4UE7 - chains H and L of the 3 polymer chains in the assembly; structure by X-ray diffraction, 1.13 A resolution.

Chain H:
Name: Thrombin heavy chain
Source organism: Homo sapiens
Notes: EC 3.4.21.5; fragment: thrombin heavy chain
UniProt: P00734 (THRB_HUMAN); the construct lacks a stretch of the UniProt sequence and is renumbered around it, so the offset changes along the chain: 16-36 = UniProt 364-384; 37-60 = UniProt 386-409; 61-77 = UniProt 419-435; 78-97 = UniProt 437-456; 7 more segments
Amino-acid sequence (258 residues; row label = number of the first residue in the row; note: 3 numbers in that range are skipped by the numbering (no residue carries them; nothing is unmodelled there); a row labelled like 60A-60I holds insertion residues (60A, then the next letters in order)):
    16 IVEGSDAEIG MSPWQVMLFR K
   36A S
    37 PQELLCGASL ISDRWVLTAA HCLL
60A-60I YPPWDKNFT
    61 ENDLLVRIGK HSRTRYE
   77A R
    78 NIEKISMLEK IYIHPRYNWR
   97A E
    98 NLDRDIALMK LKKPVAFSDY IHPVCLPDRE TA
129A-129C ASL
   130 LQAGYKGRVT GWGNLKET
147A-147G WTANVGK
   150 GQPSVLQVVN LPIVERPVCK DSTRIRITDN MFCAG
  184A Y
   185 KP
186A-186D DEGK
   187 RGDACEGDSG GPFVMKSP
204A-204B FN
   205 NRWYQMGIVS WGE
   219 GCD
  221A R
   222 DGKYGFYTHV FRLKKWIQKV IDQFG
Disordered / not traced: 147A-147G
Disulfide bonds: Cys42-Cys58, Cys168-Cys182, Cys191-Cys220
Covalent attachments: N-acetylglucosamine (NAG) linked to Asn60G
Bound ions: Na+ site 1: Lys169, Thr172; Na+ site 2: Arg221A, Lys224
Residues lining bound ligands: piperidine-1-carboximidamide (MRZ): Asp189, Ala190, Cys191, Glu192, Ser195, Val213, Ser214, Trp215, Gly216, Gly219, Cys220, Gly226
Swiss-Prot annotation at these positions:
  - region: Ala183 to Val200 (High affinity receptor-binding region which is also known as the TP508 peptide)
  - active site (Charge relay system): His57, Asp102, Ser195
  - glycosylation: Asn60G (N-linked (GlcNAc...) (complex) asparagine)

Chain L:
Name: Thrombin light chain
Source organism: Homo sapiens
Notes: EC 3.4.21.5; fragment: thrombin light chain
UniProt: P00734 (THRB_HUMAN); residues 1-14 here correspond to UniProt positions 336-349 (UniProt number = residue number + 335)
Amino-acid sequence (28 residues; each row starts with the number of its first residue; a row labelled like 14A-14K holds insertion residues (14A, then the next letters in order)):
    1C E
    1B A
    1A D
     1 CGLRPLFEKK SLED
14A-14K KTERELLESYI

Interface between chain H and chain L:
Cross-chain cystine bridges: Cys122(H)-Cys1(L)
Contacting residue pairs - 59 pairs, chain H then chain L:
  Glu23(H) with Phe7(L); Asp14(L); Lys14A(L), hydrogen bond (side chain-backbone)
  Ile24(H) with Leu6(L); Phe7(L)
  Gly25(H) with Arg4(L); Phe7(L)
  Met26(H) with Arg4(L), hydrogen bond (backbone-side chain); Phe7(L), hydrophobic; Asp14(L)
  Pro28(H) with Arg4(L)
  Trp29(H) with Gly2(L); Arg4(L)
  Ser115(H) with Pro5(L)
  Asp116(H) with Pro5(L); Leu6(L)
  His119(H) with Asp1A(L), salt bridge; Leu3(L), hydrogen bond (side chain-backbone); Pro5(L)
  Pro120(H) with Cys1(L); Gly2(L), hydrogen bond (backbone-backbone)
  Val121(H) with Cys1(L)
  Cys122(H) with Cys1(L), disulfide; Gly2(L)
  Gly133(H) with Ser14I(L)
  Tyr134(H) with Ser14I(L); Tyr14J(L), hydrophobic; Ile14K(L), hydrogen bond (side chain-backbone)
  Lys135(H) with Glu14E(L), salt bridge; Leu14F(L); Ser14I(L), hydrogen bond (backbone-side chain); Tyr14J(L), hydrogen bond (backbone-side chain)
  Gly136(H) with Leu14F(L)
  Arg137(H) with Arg4(L); Asp14(L), salt bridge; Thr14B(L), hydrogen bond; Glu14C(L)
  Asn159(H) with Thr14B(L), hydrogen bond; Glu14E(L), hydrogen bond; Leu14F(L)
  Tyr184A(H) with Glu14E(L), hydrogen bond
  Met201(H) with Tyr14J(L)
  Lys202(H) with Glu8(L), salt bridge; Glu14C(L), salt bridge; Tyr14J(L)
  Pro204(H) with Leu14G(L), hydrophobic; Tyr14J(L)
  Asn205(H) with Leu3(L); Glu8(L)
  Arg206(H) with Cys1(L), hydrogen bond (side chain-backbone); Asp1A(L); Ala1B(L), hydrogen bond (side chain-backbone); Gly2(L); Leu3(L)
  Trp207(H) with Gly2(L), hydrogen bond (backbone-backbone); Arg4(L); Glu8(L), hydrogen bond; Asp14(L); Leu14F(L), hydrophobic
Other interface residues (no listed pair), chain H (27 interface residues in all): Tyr117, Leu129C

Summary:
27 residues of chain H and 20 residues of chain L are in contact, with 1 disulfide bond, 15 hydrogen bonds and
5 salt bridges. Polar pairs include His119(H)-Asp1A(L), Lys135(H)-Glu14E(L) and Arg137(H)-Asp14(L). Bound to
chain H: piperidine-1-carboximidamide. N-acetylglucosamine is covalently linked to Asn60G(H).
Chain H is Thrombin heavy chain and chain L is Thrombin light chain, both from Homo sapiens; the structure,
Thrombin in complex with 1-amidinopiperidine, was determined by X-ray diffraction (same publication as 4UD9,
4UDW, 4UEH, 5AF9, 5AFY, 5AFZ and 5AHG).
